PDB entry 8G8B | electron microscopy, 4.30 A resolution (low resolution: residue-level contacts below are approximate; hydrogen-bond / salt-bridge calls are withheld) | chains E and I of the 11 polymer chains in the assembly

# Chain E
Name: Histone H3
From: Xenopus laevis
Reference sequence: P84233 (H32_XENLA); residues 1-135 here correspond to UniProt positions 2-136 (UniProt number = residue number + 1)
Chain sequence (135 residues; each row starts with the number of its first residue):
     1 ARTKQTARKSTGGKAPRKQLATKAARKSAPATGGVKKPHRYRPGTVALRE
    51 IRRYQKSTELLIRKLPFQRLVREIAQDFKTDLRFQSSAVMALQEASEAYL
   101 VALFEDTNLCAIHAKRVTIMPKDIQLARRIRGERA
Disordered / not traced: 1-26, 134-135
Sequence notes: variant Ala102 (Gly103 in P84233)
Curated features (UniProtKB/Swiss-Prot):
  - modified residue: Arg2 (Asymmetric dimethylarginine), Thr3 (Phosphothreonine), Lys4 (Allysine), Gln5 (5-glutamyl dopamine), Thr6 (Phosphothreonine), Arg8 (Citrulline), Lys9 (N6,N6,N6-trimethyllysine), Ser10 (ADP-ribosylserine), Thr11 (Phosphothreonine), Lys14 (N6-(2-hydroxyisobutyryl)lysine), Arg17 (Asymmetric dimethylarginine), Lys18 (N6-(2-hydroxyisobutyryl)lysine), Lys23 (N6-(2-hydroxyisobutyryl)lysine), Arg26 (Citrulline), Lys27 (N6,N6,N6-trimethyllysine), Ser28 (ADP-ribosylserine), Lys36 (N6,N6,N6-trimethyllysine), Lys37 (N6-methyllysine), Tyr41 (Phosphotyrosine), Lys56 (N6,N6,N6-trimethyllysine) and 8 more in UniProt
  - lipidation: Cys110 (S-palmitoyl cysteine)

# Chain I
Molecule: nMatn1 DNA (top strand, 168-MER)
Sequence (186 nucleotides; numbered -73 to 112; the number before each row is that of its first residue; numbers below 1 keep their minus sign (DA-73 is residue -73)):
   -73 ACATGCACACATGCTAATATATGCACACAATGCACACAGGTTAATATATA
   -23 CACATACACACACATGCACACACACGTGCACACATATATGCACATGCATG
    27 CACACACGTATATGCACACACATGCACATGCATGCGCACATAGTCACACA
    77 CATGCACACATTAGCATATGCATACACATACATGCA
Disordered / not traced: -73 to -72, 97-112

# How chain E and chain I interact
Residue-residue contacts - 24 pairs, chain E then chain I:
  Arg40(E) - DA10(I)
  Tyr41(E) - DC9(I)
  Tyr41(E) - DA10(I)
  Arg42(E) - DC9(I)
  Pro43(E) - DA8(I)
  Pro43(E) - DC9(I)
  Gly44(E) - DA8(I)
  Gly44(E) - DC9(I)
  Thr45(E) - DC9(I)
  Val46(E) - DC9(I)
  Val46(E) - DA10(I)
  Ala47(E) - DC9(I)
  Arg49(E) - DC-66(I)
  Arg49(E) - DA-65(I)
  Arg53(E) - DA-65(I)
  Lys56(E) - DC-64(I)
  Arg63(E) - DC17(I)
  Arg63(E) - DA18(I)
  Lys64(E) - DA18(I)
  Leu65(E) - DC17(I)
  Leu65(E) - DA18(I)
  Pro66(E) - DC17(I)
  Arg69(E) - DC17(I)
  Arg83(E) - DC27(I)
Interface residues without a listed pair, chain E (18 interface residues in all): Lys115
Interface residues without a listed pair, chain I (12 interface residues in all): DA-2, DC-1, DG26

# In short
Chain E and chain I form an interface of 18 and 12 residues respectively.
Chain E is Histone H3 (Xenopus laevis) and chain I is nMatn1 DNA (top strand, 168-MER); the structure,
Nucleosome with human nMatn1 sequence in complex with Human Oct4, was determined by electron microscopy
together with 8G87, 8G88, 8G8E and 8G8G from the same study.
